Entry 8HR9 (electron microscopy, 3.03 A resolution); this record covers chains C and N of the 14 polymer chains in the assembly.

Chain C (and N):
Protein: Archaeal ATPase
From: Escherichia coli
Notes: chain N of this document is another copy of the same molecule, construct and numbering; everything in this record applies to it too
UniProt: A0A8H9B1T2 (A0A8H9B1T2_ECOLX); numbering as in UniProt (aligned over 1-947)
Sequence (947 residues; numbered 1 to 947; the number before each row is that of its first residue):
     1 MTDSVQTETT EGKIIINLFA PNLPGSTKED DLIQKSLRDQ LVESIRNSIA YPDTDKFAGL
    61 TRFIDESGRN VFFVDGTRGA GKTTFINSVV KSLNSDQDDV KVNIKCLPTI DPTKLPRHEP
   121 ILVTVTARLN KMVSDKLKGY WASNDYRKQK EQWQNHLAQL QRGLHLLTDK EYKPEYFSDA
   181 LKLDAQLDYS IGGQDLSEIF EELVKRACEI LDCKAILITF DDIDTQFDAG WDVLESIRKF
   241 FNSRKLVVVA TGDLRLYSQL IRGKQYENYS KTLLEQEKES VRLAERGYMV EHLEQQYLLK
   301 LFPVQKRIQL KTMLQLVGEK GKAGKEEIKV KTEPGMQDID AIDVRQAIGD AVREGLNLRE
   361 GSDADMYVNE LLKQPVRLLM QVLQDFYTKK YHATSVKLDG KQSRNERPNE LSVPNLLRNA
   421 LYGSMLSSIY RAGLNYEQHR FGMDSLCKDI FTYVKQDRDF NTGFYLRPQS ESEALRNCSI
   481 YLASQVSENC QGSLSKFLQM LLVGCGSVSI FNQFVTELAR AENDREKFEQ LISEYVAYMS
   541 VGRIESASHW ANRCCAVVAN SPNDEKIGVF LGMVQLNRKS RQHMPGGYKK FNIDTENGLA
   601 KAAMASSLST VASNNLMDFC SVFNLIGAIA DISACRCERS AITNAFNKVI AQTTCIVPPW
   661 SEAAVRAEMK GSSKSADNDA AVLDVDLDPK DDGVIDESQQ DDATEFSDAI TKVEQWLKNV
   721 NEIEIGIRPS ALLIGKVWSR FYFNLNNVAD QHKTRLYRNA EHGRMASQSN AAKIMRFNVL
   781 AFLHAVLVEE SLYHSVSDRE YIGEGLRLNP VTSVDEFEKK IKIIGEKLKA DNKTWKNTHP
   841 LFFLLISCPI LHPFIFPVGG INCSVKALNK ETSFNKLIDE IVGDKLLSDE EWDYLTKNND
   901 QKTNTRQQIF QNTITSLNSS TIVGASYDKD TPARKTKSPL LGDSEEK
Disordered / not traced: 1-12, 52-67, 396-410, 520-525, 664-703, 898-906, 934-947 (chain N: 1-12, 52-67, 396-410, 517-525, 664-705, 898-906, 934-947)
Differences from the reference sequence: conflict Arg-636 (Leu in A0A8H9B1T2), Leu-940 (Ser in A0A8H9B1T2)
Residues lining bound ligands: ATP (adenosine-5'-triphosphate): Asn-22, Leu-23, Pro-24, Thr-27, Asp-31, Leu-32, Ile-33, Gln-34, Gly-79, Ala-80, Gly-81, Lys-82, Thr-83, Thr-84, Asp-221, Asp-222, Asp-224, Val-376, Arg-377, Met-380

Chain C / chain N interface:
Pairs across the interface (18; chain C residue first):
  Lys-138(C) with Arg-147(N), hydrogen bond (backbone-side chain)
  Tyr-140(C) with Ser-143(N); Arg-147(N)
  Trp-141(C) with Trp-141(N); Ala-142(N); Ser-143(N), hydrogen bond (backbone-backbone)
  Ala-142(C) with Trp-141(N); Ser-143(N)
  Ser-143(C) with Tyr-140(N); Trp-141(N), hydrogen bond (backbone-backbone); Ala-142(N); Ser-143(N); Tyr-146(N)
  Tyr-146(C) with Ser-143(N); Tyr-146(N), hydrophobic; Arg-147(N)
  Arg-147(C) with Lys-138(N), hydrogen bond (side chain-backbone); Tyr-146(N)
Interface residues without a listed pair, chain C (8 interface residues in all): Leu-137

Summary:
The interface between chain C and chain N involves 8 residues on one side and 7 on the other; the contacts
include 4 hydrogen bonds. Polar contacts include Lys-138(C)/Arg-147(N) and Trp-141(C)/Ser-143(N). Ligands of
chain C: ATP.
Both chains are Archaeal ATPase (Escherichia coli). Entry 8HR9 (Structure of tetradecameric RdrA ring) was
determined by electron microscopy together with 8HR7, 8HR8, 8HRA, 8HRB and 8HRC from the same study.
